PDB entry 1R5W | X-ray diffraction, 2.90 A resolution | chains A and F of the 6 polymer chains in the assembly

== Chain A ==
Molecule: H-2 class II histocompatibility antigen, E-K alpha chain
Source organism: Mus musculus
UniProtKB: P04224 (HA22_MOUSE); residues 3-182 here correspond to UniProt positions 28-207 (UniProt number = residue number + 25)
Sequence (180 residues; numbered 3 to 182; the number before each row is that of its first residue):
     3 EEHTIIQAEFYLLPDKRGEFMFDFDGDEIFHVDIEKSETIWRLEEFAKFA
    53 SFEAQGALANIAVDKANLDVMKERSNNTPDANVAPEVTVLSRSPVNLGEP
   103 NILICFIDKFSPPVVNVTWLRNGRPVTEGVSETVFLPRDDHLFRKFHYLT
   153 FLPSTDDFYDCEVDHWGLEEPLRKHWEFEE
Swiss-Prot annotation at these positions:
  - region: Glu-179 to Glu-182 (Connecting peptide)
  - glycosylation: Asn-118 (N-linked (GlcNAc...) asparagine)
Cystine bridges: Cys-107/Cys-163

== Chain F ==
Molecule: artificial peptide
Sequence (13 residues; each row starts with the number of its first residue):
     2 ADLIAYFKAATKF

== Chain A / chain F interface ==
Contacting residue pairs - 9 pairs, chain A then chain F:
  Ile-36(A) / Phe-14(F)
  Glu-37(A) / Phe-14(F)
  Ser-39(A) / Phe-14(F)
  Glu-55(A) / Lys-9(F)
  Gln-57(A) / Ala-10(F)
  Gln-57(A) / Ala-11(F)
  Gln-57(A) / Thr-12(F)  hydrogen bond (side chain-backbone)
  Gly-58(A) / Lys-9(F)
  Leu-60(A) / Thr-12(F)

== Overview ==
7 residues of chain A face 5 of chain F across their interface; the contacts include 1 hydrogen bond. The
hydrogen-bonded pair is Gln-57(A)/Thr-12(F).
Chain A is H-2 class II histocompatibility antigen, E-K alpha chain (Mus musculus) and chain F is artificial
peptide; the structure, Evidence that structural rearrangements and/or flexibility during TCR binding can
contribute to T-cell activation, was determined by X-ray diffraction together with 1R5V from the same study.
